2IDJ - chains C and D of the 4 polymer chains in the assembly; structure by X-ray diffraction, 2.35 A resolution.

== Chain C (and D) ==
Protein: Glycine N-methyltransferase
Organism: Rattus norvegicus
Notes: EC 2.1.1.20; chain D of this document is another copy of the same molecule, construct and numbering; everything in this record applies to it too
UniProt: P13255 (GNMT_RAT); residues 1-292 here = UniProt positions 1-292
Sequence (292 residues; each row starts with the number of its first residue):
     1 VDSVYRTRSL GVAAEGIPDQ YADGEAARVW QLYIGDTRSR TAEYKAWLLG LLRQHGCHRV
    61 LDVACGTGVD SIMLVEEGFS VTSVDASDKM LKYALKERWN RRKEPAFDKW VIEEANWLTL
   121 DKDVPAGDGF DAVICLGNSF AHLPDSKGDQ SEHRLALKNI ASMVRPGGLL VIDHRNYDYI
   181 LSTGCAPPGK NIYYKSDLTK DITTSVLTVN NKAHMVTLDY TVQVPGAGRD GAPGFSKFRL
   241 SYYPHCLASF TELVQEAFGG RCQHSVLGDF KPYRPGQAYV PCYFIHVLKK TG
Disordered / not traced: 1, 224-234 (chain D: 228-232)
Bound ions: Ca2+ near Glu15 (its only coordinating residue here)

== How chain C and chain D interact ==
Pairs across the interface (85; chain C residue first):
  Arg6(C) - Arg239(D)  hydrogen bond (backbone-side chain)
  Thr7(C) - Met215(D)
  Thr7(C) - Arg239(D)
  Thr7(C) - Leu240(D)
  Thr7(C) - Ser241(D)  hydrogen bond (backbone-side chain)
  Arg8(C) - Arg239(D)
  Ser9(C) - Ala26(D)
  Ser9(C) - Phe238(D)
  Ser9(C) - Arg239(D)  hydrogen bond (side chain-backbone)
  Leu10(C) - Tyr21(D)  hydrophobic
  Gly11(C) - Tyr21(D)
  Gly11(C) - Ala27(D)
  Gly11(C) - Trp30(D)
  Gly11(C) - Lys89(D)
  Val12(C) - Trp30(D)  hydrophobic
  Ala13(C) - Trp30(D)
  Ala13(C) - Ser87(D)
  Ala13(C) - Lys89(D)
  Ala14(C) - Ser87(D)
  Ala14(C) - Met90(D)
  Ala14(C) - His142(D)
  Ala14(C) - Leu240(D)  hydrophobic
  Glu15(C) - Asp85(D)
  Glu15(C) - Met90(D)
  Glu15(C) - Ser139(D)
  Glu15(C) - His142(D)  hydrogen bond (backbone-side chain)
  Gly16(C) - Asp85(D)  hydrogen bond (backbone-side chain)
  Gly16(C) - Ala86(D)
  Gly16(C) - Trp117(D)
  Ile17(C) - Ala86(D)
  Ile17(C) - Ser87(D)
  Pro18(C) - Ala86(D)
  Pro18(C) - Asn116(D)
  Asp19(C) - Ser87(D)  hydrogen bond
  Asp19(C) - Asp88(D)  hydrogen bond (side chain-backbone)
  Asp19(C) - Lys89(D)  hydrogen bond (side chain-backbone)
  Tyr21(C) - Leu10(D)  hydrophobic
  Tyr21(C) - Gly11(D)
  Ala26(C) - Ser9(D)
  Ala27(C) - Gly11(D)
  Trp30(C) - Gly11(D)
  Trp30(C) - Val12(D)
  Trp30(C) - Ala13(D)  hydrogen bond (side chain-backbone)
  Ala64(C) - Glu15(D)
  Asp85(C) - Glu15(D)
  Asp85(C) - Gly16(D)  hydrogen bond (side chain-backbone)
  Ala86(C) - Gly16(D)
  Ala86(C) - Ile17(D)
  Ala86(C) - Pro18(D)
  Ser87(C) - Ala13(D)
  Ser87(C) - Ala14(D)
  Ser87(C) - Ile17(D)
  Ser87(C) - Asp19(D)  hydrogen bond
  Asp88(C) - Asp19(D)  hydrogen bond (backbone-side chain)
  Asp88(C) - Lys92(D)  salt bridge
  Lys89(C) - Asp19(D)  hydrogen bond (backbone-side chain)
  Lys92(C) - Asp88(D)  salt bridge
  Lys92(C) - Glu114(D)
  Lys96(C) - Glu114(D)  salt bridge
  Arg98(C) - Trp99(D)
  Trp99(C) - Arg98(D)
  Trp99(C) - Trp99(D)  hydrophobic
  Trp99(C) - Asp108(D)
  Arg102(C) - Asp108(D)  salt bridge
  Lys103(C) - Asp108(D)  salt bridge
  Asp108(C) - Trp99(D)
  Asp108(C) - Arg102(D)  salt bridge
  Asp108(C) - Lys103(D)  salt bridge
  Asn116(C) - Pro18(D)
  Trp117(C) - Gly16(D)
  Ser139(C) - Glu15(D)
  His142(C) - Ala14(D)
  His142(C) - Glu15(D)  salt bridge
  His142(C) - Ile17(D)
  Ser205(C) - Tyr5(D)
  Phe238(C) - Ser9(D)
  Arg239(C) - Tyr5(D)
  Arg239(C) - Arg6(D)  hydrogen bond (side chain-backbone)
  Arg239(C) - Thr7(D)
  Arg239(C) - Arg8(D)
  Arg239(C) - Ser9(D)  hydrogen bond (backbone-side chain)
  Leu240(C) - Thr7(D)
  Leu240(C) - Val12(D)  hydrophobic
  Leu240(C) - Ala13(D)
  Ser241(C) - Thr7(D)  hydrogen bond (side chain-backbone)
Interface residues without a listed pair, chain C (50 interface residues in all): Tyr5, Gly66, Met90, Phe107, Trp110, Glu113, Leu143, Met215, Thr217, Lys237
Interface residues without a listed pair, chain D (47 interface residues in all): Ala64, Gly66, Lys96, Phe107, Trp110, Leu143

== Overview ==
50 residues of chain C and 47 residues of chain D are in contact; the contacts include 16 hydrogen bonds and 8
salt bridges. Polar pairs include Asp88(C)-Lys92(D), Lys96(C)-Glu114(D) and Arg102(C)-Asp108(D).
Chain C and chain D are both Glycine N-methyltransferase (Rattus norvegicus); the structure, Crystal Structure
of Rat Glycine N-Methyltransferase Apoprotein, Monoclinic Form, was determined by X-ray diffraction, deposited
together with 2IDK.
